PDB entry 3H3V | X-ray diffraction, 4.00 A resolution | chains D and L of the 15 polymer chains in the assembly

== Chain D ==
Molecule: DNA-directed RNA polymerase II subunit RPB3
Source organism: Saccharomyces cerevisiae
Notes: EC 2.7.7.6
UniProtKB: P16370 (RPB3_YEAST); residues 1-318 here = UniProt positions 1-318
Sequence (318 residues; each row starts with the number of its first residue):
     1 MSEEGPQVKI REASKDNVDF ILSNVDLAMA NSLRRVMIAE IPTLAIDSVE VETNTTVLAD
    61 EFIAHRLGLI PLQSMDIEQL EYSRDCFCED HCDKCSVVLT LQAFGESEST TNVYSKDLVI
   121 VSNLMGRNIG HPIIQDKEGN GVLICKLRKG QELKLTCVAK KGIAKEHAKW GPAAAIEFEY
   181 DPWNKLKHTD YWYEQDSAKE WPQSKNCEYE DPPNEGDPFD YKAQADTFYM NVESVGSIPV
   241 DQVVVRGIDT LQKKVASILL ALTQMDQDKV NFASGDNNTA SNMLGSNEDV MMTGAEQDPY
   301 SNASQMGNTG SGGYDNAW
Not modelled in the structure: 1-2, 269-318
Ligand contacts: Zn2+ (ZN): C86, C88, H91, C92, K94, C95
Curated features (UniProtKB/Swiss-Prot):
  - binding site (Zn(2+)): C86, C88, C92, C95
  - modified residue: S2 (N-acetylserine)
  - natural variant: A30 (A30D: In mutant RPB3-1)
  - mutagenesis: K9 (K9E: Transcript termination readthrough)

== Chain L ==
Molecule: DNA-directed RNA polymerase II subunit RPB11
Source organism: Saccharomyces cerevisiae
Notes: EC 2.7.7.6
UniProtKB: P38902 (RPB11_YEAST); residues 1-120 here = UniProt positions 1-120
Sequence (120 residues; each row starts with the number of its first residue):
     1 MNAPDRFELF LLGEGESKLK IDPDTKAPNA VVITFEKEDH TLGNLIRAEL LNDRKVLFAA
    61 YKVEHPFFAR FKLRIQTTEG YDPKDALKNA CNSIINKLGA LKTNFETEWN LQTLAADDAF
Not modelled in the structure: 115-120
Curated features (UniProtKB/Swiss-Prot):
  - mutagenesis: E108 (E108G/V: Transcript termination readthrough; E108K: Transcript termination readthrough. Lethal), L111 (L111P: Transcript termination readthrough), L114 (L114P: Transcript termination readthrough)

== How chain D and chain L interact ==
Residue-residue contacts - 65 pairs, chain D then chain L:
  E3(D) with N104(L)
  E4(D) with N104(L)
  P6(D) with K97(L); L101(L), hydrophobic
  Q7(D) with N104(L)
  V8(D) with N104(L); F105(L), hydrophobic
  K9(D) with E108(L)
  I10(D) with E108(L); W109(L), hydrophobic; Q112(L)
  A13(D) with W109(L), hydrophobic; L114(L)
  S14(D) with W109(L); L114(L)
  V18(D) with F105(L), hydrophobic; W109(L), hydrophobic
  L22(D) with L101(L), hydrophobic
  D26(D) with E49(L)
  A28(D) with N44(L); A48(L), hydrophobic
  M29(D) with L45(L), hydrophobic; L98(L), hydrophobic
  S32(D) with T41(L); L45(L)
  R35(D) with D39(L), salt bridge; H40(L); T41(L), hydrogen bond
  V36(D) with T41(L)
  E40(D) with T41(L)
  R84(D) with F10(L); L11(L)
  I163(D) with F10(L), hydrophobic
  K165(D) with R6(L), hydrogen bond (backbone-side chain); D39(L), salt bridge
  E166(D) with R6(L), hydrogen bond (backbone-side chain); F7(L); F10(L)
  H167(D) with R6(L)
  D241(D) with F105(L); W109(L)
  V244(D) with F105(L), hydrophobic
  V245(D) with K102(L); E106(L)
  I248(D) with L98(L); L101(L), hydrophobic; K102(L)
  L251(D) with L45(L), hydrophobic; L98(L), hydrophobic
  Q252(D) with I95(L), hydrogen bond (side chain-backbone); L98(L); G99(L)
  K254(D) with E38(L), salt bridge; L42(L)
  V255(D) with C91(L); I94(L), hydrophobic
  I258(D) with L19(L), hydrophobic; L42(L), hydrophobic
  L259(D) with K88(L); N92(L); I95(L), hydrophobic
  L262(D) with L19(L), hydrophobic; L87(L), hydrophobic; K88(L)
  M265(D) with L19(L)
Interface residues without a listed pair, chain D (43 interface residues in all): G5, F20, V25, A164, V240, D249, A256, D266
Interface residues without a listed pair, chain L (39 interface residues in all): L9, S17, F35, N52, K84, A100, T113

== In short ==
43 residues of chain D and 39 residues of chain L are in contact; the contacts include 4 hydrogen bonds and 3
salt bridges. Among the polar pairs are R35(D)-D39(L), K165(D)-D39(L) and K254(D)-E38(L). Chain D binds Zn2+.
Here chain D is DNA-directed RNA polymerase II subunit RPB3 and chain L is DNA-directed RNA polymerase II
subunit RPB11, both from Saccharomyces cerevisiae. Entry 3H3V (Yeast RNAP II containing poly(A)-signal
sequence in the active site) was determined by X-ray diffraction.
